Entry 6G6Q (X-ray diffraction, 2.50 A resolution); this record covers chains A and B.

# Chain A (and B)
Protein: Ika4
From: synthetic construct
Notes: chain B of this document is another copy of the same molecule, construct and numbering; everything in this record applies to it too
Chain sequence (164 residues; each row starts with the number of its first residue; numbers below 1 keep their minus sign (Gly-3 is residue -3)):
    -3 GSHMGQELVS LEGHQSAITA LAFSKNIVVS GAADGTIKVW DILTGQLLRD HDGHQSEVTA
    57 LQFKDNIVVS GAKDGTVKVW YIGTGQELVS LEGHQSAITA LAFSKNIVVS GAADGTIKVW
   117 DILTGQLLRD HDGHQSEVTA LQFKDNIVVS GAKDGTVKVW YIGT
Not modelled in the structure: -3 to 1, 160 (chain B: -3 to 1, 159-160)

# Interface between chain A and chain B
Pairs across the interface (68):
  Gln2(A) - His127(B)
  Gln2(A) - Trp156(B)
  Gln2(A) - Tyr157(B)
  Glu3(A) - Val155(B)
  Glu3(A) - Trp156(B)
  Leu4(A) - Ile143(B)  hydrophobic
  Leu4(A) - Val155(B)  hydrogen bond (backbone-backbone)
  Leu4(A) - Tyr157(B)  hydrophobic
  Val5(A) - Val155(B)  hydrophobic
  Leu7(A) - Val153(B)
  Leu7(A) - Val155(B)  hydrophobic
  Gly9(A) - Gly151(B)
  His10(A) - Gly151(B)  hydrogen bond (backbone-backbone)
  Ser12(A) - Gly151(B)
  Ala13(A) - Lys149(B)
  Ile14(A) - Thr135(B)  hydrogen bond (backbone-side chain)
  Ile14(A) - Gly147(B)
  Ile14(A) - Ala148(B)  hydrogen bond (backbone-backbone)
  Ile14(A) - Gly151(B)
  Ile14(A) - Thr152(B)
  Ile14(A) - Val153(B)  hydrophobic
  Leu17(A) - Ala136(B)  hydrophobic
  Leu17(A) - Gln138(B)
  Leu17(A) - Val145(B)
  Leu17(A) - Ser146(B)
  Leu17(A) - Gly147(B)
  Ala18(A) - Gln138(B)
  Phe19(A) - Gln138(B)  hydrogen bond (backbone-side chain)
  Phe19(A) - Lys140(B)
  Phe19(A) - Ile143(B)  hydrophobic
  Ser20(A) - Lys140(B)
  Lys21(A) - Lys140(B)  hydrogen bond (backbone-side chain)
  Val24(A) - Val145(B)  hydrophobic
  Ile38(A) - Ile143(B)  hydrophobic
  Ile38(A) - Val145(B)  hydrophobic
  Ile38(A) - Val155(B)  hydrophobic
  Thr135(A) - Ile14(B)  hydrogen bond (side chain-backbone)
  Ala136(A) - Leu17(B)  hydrophobic
  Gln138(A) - Phe19(B)
  Lys140(A) - Phe19(B)
  Lys140(A) - Lys21(B)  hydrogen bond (side chain-backbone)
  Ile143(A) - Leu4(B)  hydrophobic
  Ile143(A) - Phe19(B)  hydrophobic
  Val145(A) - Leu17(B)
  Val145(A) - Phe19(B)  hydrophobic
  Val145(A) - Val24(B)  hydrophobic
  Ser146(A) - Leu17(B)
  Gly147(A) - Ile14(B)
  Gly147(A) - Leu17(B)
  Ala148(A) - Ile14(B)  hydrogen bond (backbone-backbone)
  Lys149(A) - Ala13(B)
  Gly151(A) - Gly9(B)
  Gly151(A) - His10(B)  hydrogen bond (backbone-backbone)
  Gly151(A) - Ser12(B)
  Gly151(A) - Ile14(B)
  Thr152(A) - Ile14(B)
  Val153(A) - Leu7(B)
  Val153(A) - Ile14(B)  hydrophobic
  Val155(A) - Glu3(B)
  Val155(A) - Leu4(B)  hydrogen bond (backbone-backbone)
  Val155(A) - Val5(B)  hydrophobic
  Val155(A) - Leu7(B)  hydrophobic
  Val155(A) - Ile38(B)  hydrophobic
  Trp156(A) - Gln2(B)
  Trp156(A) - Glu3(B)  hydrogen bond
  Tyr157(A) - Gln2(B)  hydrogen bond (backbone-backbone)
  Tyr157(A) - Leu4(B)  hydrophobic
  Gly159(A) - Gln2(B)
Other interface residues (no listed pair), chain A (38 interface residues in all): Ser26, Asp150, Lys154, Ile158
Other interface residues (no listed pair), chain B (39 interface residues in all): Ala16, Ala18, Ser20, Ser26, Leu137, Asp150, Lys154

# Summary
38 residues of chain A face 39 of chain B across their interface; the contacts include 13 hydrogen bonds.
Among the polar pairs are Ile14(A)-Thr135(B), Phe19(A)-Gln138(B) and Lys21(A)-Lys140(B).
Both chains are Ika4 (synthetic construct). Entry 6G6Q (Crystal structure of the computationally designed Ika4
protein) was determined by X-ray diffraction together with 6G6M, 6G6N, 6G6O and 6G6P from the same study.
